4HM8 - chains A and B; structure by X-ray diffraction, 1.30 A resolution.

== Chain A ==
Protein: Naphthalene 1,2-dioxygenase subunit alpha
Source organism: Pseudomonas sp. C18
Notes: EC 1.14.12.12
UniProtKB: P0A111 (NDOB_PSEU8); residue numbers follow UniProt; this construct covers 1-449
Sequence (449 residues; numbered 1 to 449; the number before each row is that of its first residue):
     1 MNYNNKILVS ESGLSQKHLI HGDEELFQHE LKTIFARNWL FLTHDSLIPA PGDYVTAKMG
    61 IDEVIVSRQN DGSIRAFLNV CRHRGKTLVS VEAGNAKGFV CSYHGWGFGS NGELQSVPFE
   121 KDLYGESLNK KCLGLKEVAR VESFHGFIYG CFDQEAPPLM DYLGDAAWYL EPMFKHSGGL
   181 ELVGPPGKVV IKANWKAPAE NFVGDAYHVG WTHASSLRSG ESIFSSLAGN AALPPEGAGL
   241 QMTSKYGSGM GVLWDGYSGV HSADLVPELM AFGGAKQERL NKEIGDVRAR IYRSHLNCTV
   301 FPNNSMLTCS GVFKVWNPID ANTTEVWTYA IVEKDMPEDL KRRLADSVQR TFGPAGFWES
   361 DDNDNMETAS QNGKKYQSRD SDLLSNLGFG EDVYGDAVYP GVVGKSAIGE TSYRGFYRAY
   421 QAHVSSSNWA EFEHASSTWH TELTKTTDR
Unresolved in the structure: 447-449
Ion coordination: 2Fe-2S cluster Fe: Cys-81, His-83, Cys-101, His-104; Fe ion: His-208, His-213, Asp-362
Ligand contacts:
  - (methylsulfanyl)benzene (16R): Asn-201, Phe-202, Asp-205, Ala-206, His-208, Val-209, Phe-224, Val-260, His-295, Asn-297, Leu-307, Phe-352
  - 2Fe-2S cluster (FES): Cys-81, His-83, Arg-84, Gly-85, Lys-86, Cys-101, Tyr-103, His-104, Gly-105, Trp-106
Curated features (UniProtKB/Swiss-Prot):
  - binding site ([2Fe-2S] cluster): Cys-81, His-83, Cys-101, His-104
  - binding site (Fe cation): His-208, His-213, Asp-362
  - mutagenesis: Phe-352 (F352V: Changes the regioselectivity of the product for naphthalene, phenanthrene and biphenyl)
Reported in the primary citation:
  - conformationally variable residues (side-chain flip): Phe-224, Leu-253

== Chain B ==
Protein: Naphthalene 1,2-dioxygenase subunit beta
Source organism: Pseudomonas sp. C18
Notes: EC 1.14.12.12
UniProtKB: P0A113 (NDOC_PSEU8); residues 0-193 here correspond to UniProt positions 1-194 (UniProt number = residue number + 1)
Sequence (194 residues; each row starts with the number of its first residue; numbering starts at 0):
     0 MMINIQEDKL VSAHDAEEIL RFFNCHDSAL QQEATTLLTQ EAHLLDIQAY RAWLEHCVGS
    60 EVQYQVISRE LRAASERRYK LNEAMNVYNE NFQQLKVRVE HQLDPQNWGN SPKLRFTRFI
   120 TNVQAAMDVN DKELLHIRSN VILHRARRGN QVDVFYAARE DKWKRGEGGV RKLVQRFVDY
   180 PERILQTHNL MVFL
Unresolved in the structure: 0-1
Cystine bridges: Cys-24 forms a disulfide with the same residue of a neighbouring copy of this chain

== Interface between chain A and chain B ==
Pairs across the interface - 86 pairs, chain A then chain B:
  Ser-46(A) / Leu-80(B)
  Leu-47(A) / Tyr-78(B)  hydrogen bond (backbone-side chain)
  Leu-47(A) / Leu-80(B)
  Asp-53(A) / Tyr-78(B)
  Val-91(A) / Leu-70(B)
  Val-91(A) / Arg-71(B)
  Val-91(A) / Ala-72(B)
  Glu-92(A) / Glu-69(B)
  Glu-92(A) / Leu-70(B)  hydrogen bond (backbone-backbone)
  Glu-92(A) / Arg-182(B)  salt bridge
  Ala-93(A) / Glu-69(B)
  Ala-93(A) / Leu-70(B)
  Ala-93(A) / Arg-71(B)
  Ala-93(A) / Tyr-78(B)  hydrophobic
  Gly-94(A) / Glu-75(B)
  Gly-94(A) / Tyr-78(B)
  Asn-95(A) / Glu-75(B)  hydrogen bond (backbone-side chain)
  Asn-95(A) / Arg-76(B)
  Asn-95(A) / Arg-77(B)  hydrogen bond (backbone-side chain)
  Asn-95(A) / Tyr-78(B)
  Val-183(A) / Asn-81(B)
  Gly-184(A) / Asn-81(B)
  Pro-185(A) / Glu-69(B)
  Pro-185(A) / Asn-81(B)
  Pro-185(A) / Glu-82(B)
  Pro-185(A) / Ala-83(B)
  Pro-185(A) / Met-84(B)
  Pro-185(A) / Arg-182(B)
  Pro-186(A) / Arg-182(B)  hydrogen bond (backbone-side chain)
  Lys-188(A) / Arg-182(B)
  Lys-188(A) / Ile-183(B)
  Lys-188(A) / Leu-184(B)  hydrogen bond (backbone-backbone)
  Val-189(A) / Leu-184(B)
  Val-189(A) / His-187(B)
  Val-189(A) / Asn-188(B)
  Val-190(A) / Ile-183(B)  hydrophobic
  Val-190(A) / Leu-184(B)  hydrogen bond (backbone-backbone)
  Val-190(A) / Gln-185(B)
  Val-190(A) / His-187(B)
  Ile-191(A) / His-187(B)
  Lys-192(A) / His-187(B)
  Trp-211(A) / Gln-105(B)
  Trp-211(A) / Trp-107(B)  hydrogen bond (backbone-side chain)
  Thr-212(A) / Trp-107(B)
  Ala-214(A) / Gln-105(B)
  Ser-215(A) / His-100(B)  hydrogen bond
  Ser-215(A) / Asp-103(B)
  Ser-215(A) / Asn-106(B)
  Ser-216(A) / His-100(B)  hydrogen bond
  Arg-218(A) / Asp-103(B)  salt bridge
  Arg-218(A) / Gln-105(B)  hydrogen bond
  Ser-219(A) / Val-96(B)
  Ser-219(A) / Glu-99(B)
  Ser-219(A) / His-100(B)  hydrogen bond (side chain-backbone)
  Gly-229(A) / Gln-105(B)
  Asp-264(A) / Gln-93(B)
  Glu-325(A) / Ile-183(B)
  Asp-346(A) / Asn-85(B)  hydrogen bond
  Asp-346(A) / Asn-88(B)  hydrogen bond
  Gln-349(A) / Met-84(B)
  Gln-349(A) / Asn-85(B)
  Arg-350(A) / Asn-88(B)  hydrogen bond (side chain-backbone)
  Arg-350(A) / Glu-89(B)  salt bridge
  Arg-350(A) / Gln-93(B)  hydrogen bond
  Arg-350(A) / Arg-97(B)  hydrogen bond (backbone-side chain)
  Pro-354(A) / Met-84(B)
  Pro-354(A) / Leu-184(B)  hydrophobic
  Pro-354(A) / Asn-188(B)
  Pro-354(A) / Leu-189(B)  hydrogen bond (backbone-backbone)
  Ala-355(A) / Val-86(B)  hydrophobic
  Ala-355(A) / Tyr-87(B)  hydrophobic
  Ala-355(A) / Arg-97(B)  hydrogen bond (backbone-side chain)
  Ala-355(A) / Leu-189(B)
  Ala-355(A) / Met-190(B)
  Gly-356(A) / Met-190(B)
  Phe-357(A) / Val-96(B)  hydrophobic
  Phe-357(A) / His-100(B)
  Phe-357(A) / Met-190(B)  hydrophobic
  Ser-360(A) / His-100(B)
  Ser-360(A) / Met-190(B)
  Asp-361(A) / His-100(B)  salt bridge
  Asn-363(A) / Asn-188(B)  hydrogen bond
  Asp-364(A) / Gly-108(B)
  Asp-364(A) / Arg-146(B)  salt bridge
  Asp-364(A) / Arg-147(B)  salt bridge
  Glu-367(A) / His-187(B)  salt bridge
Interface residues without a listed pair, chain A (44 interface residues in all): Pro-49, Val-55, Ala-96, Gly-187, Gly-220
Interface residues without a listed pair, chain B (39 interface residues in all): Ser-67

== Summary ==
44 residues of chain A and 39 residues of chain B are in contact; the contacts include 20 hydrogen bonds and 7
salt bridges. Polar contacts include Glu-92(A)/Arg-182(B), Arg-218(A)/Asp-103(B) and Arg-350(A)/Glu-89(B).
Bound to chain A: 2Fe-2S cluster and (methylsulfanyl)benzene. From the paper: conformational variability at
Phe-224(A) and Leu-253(A).
Chain A is Naphthalene 1,2-dioxygenase subunit alpha and chain B is Naphthalene 1,2-dioxygenase subunit beta,
both from Pseudomonas sp. C18; the structure, Naphthalene 1,2-Dioxygenase bound to thioanisole, was determined
by X-ray diffraction, deposited together with 4HJL, 4HKV, 4HM0, 4HM2, 4HM3, 4HM4 and 3 further entries.
